8SMJ - chains C and F of the 3 polymer chains in the assembly; structure by X-ray diffraction, 1.39 A resolution.

Chain C:
Molecule: 16-nt DNA strand
Sequence (16 nucleotides; each row starts with the number of its first residue):
     1 AATAAGCGGA ATGGGG

Chain F:
Protein: Transcription factor PU.1
Source organism: Mus musculus
Notes: fragment: ETS domain containing residues 167-272
Reference sequence: P17433 (SPI1_MOUSE); the construct has insertions or renumbered stretches relative to UniProt, so the offset changes along the chain: 165-241 = UniProt 167-243; 243-258 = UniProt 244-259; 261-273 = UniProt 260-272
Sequence (109 residues; row label = number of the first residue in the row):
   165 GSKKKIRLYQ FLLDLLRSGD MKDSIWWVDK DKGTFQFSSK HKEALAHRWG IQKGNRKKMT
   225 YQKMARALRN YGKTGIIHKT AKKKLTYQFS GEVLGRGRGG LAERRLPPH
Disordered / not traced: 165-168, 261-273
Differences from the reference sequence: conflict Ile-240 (Glu242 in P17433), Ile-241 (Val243 in P17433), Thr-244 (Lys245 in P17433), Ala-245 (Val246 in P17433); insertion (242, 259-260)
UniProt features mapped onto this chain:
  - DNA-binding region: Ile-170 to Ser-254 (ETS)
  - binding site (DNA): Lys-217, Arg-230, Arg-233
Reported in the primary citation:
  - conformationally variable residues (side-chain flip): Gln-226

Chain C / chain F interface:
Contacting residue pairs (17):
  DA5(C) / Ser-203(F)  hydrogen bond to the phosphate
  DA5(C) / Lys-206(F)  salt bridge to the phosphate
  DA5(C) / Leu-249(F)  phosphate contact
  DG6(C) / Arg-233(F)  sugar contact
  DG6(C) / Lys-243(F)  salt bridge to the phosphate
  DG6(C) / Lys-247(F)  phosphate contact
  DG6(C) / Lys-248(F)  phosphate contact
  DG6(C) / Leu-249(F)  hydrogen bond to the phosphate
  DC7(C) / Gln-226(F)  base contact
  DC7(C) / Arg-233(F)  salt bridge to the phosphate
  DC7(C) / Lys-243(F)  phosphate contact
  DG8(C) / Arg-230(F)  base contact
  DG8(C) / Arg-233(F)  salt bridge to the phosphate
  DG9(C) / Arg-230(F)  hydrogen bond to the base
  DA10(C) / Arg-230(F)  base contact
  DG13(C) / Arg-220(F)  hydrogen bond to the phosphate
  DG14(C) / Arg-220(F)  salt bridge to the phosphate
Interface residues without a listed pair, chain C (9 interface residues in all): DA4

Summary:
9 residues of chain C face 10 of chain F across their interface, with 4 hydrogen bonds and 5 salt bridges.
Polar pairs include DG9(C)/Arg-230(F), DA5(C)/Ser-203(F) and DG6(C)/Leu-249(F). Curated annotation (UniProt)
lists a DNA-binding region and 3 DNA-binding residues on chain F. The paper reports conformational variability
at Gln-226(F).
Here chain C is a 16-nt DNA strand and chain F is Transcription factor PU.1 (Mus musculus). Entry 8SMJ
(Chimeric ETS-domain of murine PU.1 harboring the corresponding beta-strand 3 (S3) residues from murine Ets-1
in ...) was determined by X-ray diffraction (same publication as 8SMH, 8SP1 and 8T9U).
